PDB entry 2F67 | X-ray diffraction, 1.60 A resolution | chains A and B

== Chain A (and B) ==
Name: Nucleoside 2-deoxyribosyltransferase
Organism: Trypanosoma brucei
Notes: EC 2.4.2.6; chain B of this document is another copy of the same molecule, construct and numbering; everything in this record applies to it too
Reference sequence: Q57VC7 (Q57VC7_9TRYP); residues 9-161 here correspond to UniProt positions 1-153 (UniProt number = residue number - 8)
Chain sequence (161 residues; each row starts with the number of its first residue):
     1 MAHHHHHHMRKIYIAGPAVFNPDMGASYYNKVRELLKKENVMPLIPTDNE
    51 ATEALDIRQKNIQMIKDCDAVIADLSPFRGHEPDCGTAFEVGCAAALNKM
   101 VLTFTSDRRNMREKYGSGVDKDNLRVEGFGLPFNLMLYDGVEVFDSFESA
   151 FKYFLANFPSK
Disordered / not traced: 1-2, 161
Modified positions: Mse-1 (selenomethionine); Mse-9, Mse-24, Mse-42, Mse-64, Mse-100, Mse-111, Mse-136 (selenomethionine; parent Met)
Sequence notes: cloning artifact (1-2); expression tag (3-8); modified residue (9, 24, 42, 64, 100, 111, 136)
Small-molecule neighbours:
  - 12B (benzo[cd]indol-2(1h)-one), molecule 1: Val-19, Phe-20, Pro-46, Thr-47, Glu-50, Ile-57, Asn-61
  - 12B, molecule 2: Glu-127, Phe-129, Asn-134, Leu-135, Mse-136

== Interface between chain A and chain B ==
Residue-residue contacts - 99 pairs, chain A then chain B:
  Phe-20(A) / Leu-124(B)
  Phe-20(A) / Arg-125(B)  hydrogen bond (backbone-backbone)
  Phe-20(A) / Glu-127(B)
  Phe-20(A) / Asn-134(B)
  Asn-21(A) / Leu-124(B)
  Asn-21(A) / Arg-125(B)
  Pro-22(A) / Asn-123(B)
  Mse-24(A) / Arg-125(B)
  Thr-52(A) / Phe-129(B)
  Ala-54(A) / Phe-129(B)  hydrophobic
  Ala-54(A) / Leu-131(B)  hydrophobic
  Ala-54(A) / Leu-135(B)
  Leu-55(A) / Tyr-138(B)
  Leu-55(A) / Asp-139(B)
  Leu-55(A) / Gly-140(B)
  Ile-57(A) / Phe-129(B)  hydrophobic
  Ile-57(A) / Leu-135(B)  hydrophobic
  Arg-58(A) / Ala-95(B)
  Arg-58(A) / Leu-135(B)
  Arg-58(A) / Mse-136(B)  hydrogen bond (side chain-backbone)
  Arg-58(A) / Tyr-138(B)  hydrogen bond (side chain-backbone)
  Arg-58(A) / Asp-139(B)
  Asn-61(A) / Mse-136(B)
  Phe-78(A) / Leu-124(B)  hydrophobic
  Arg-79(A) / Glu-82(B)  salt bridge
  Arg-79(A) / Mse-111(B)
  Arg-79(A) / Tyr-115(B)
  Arg-79(A) / Asp-120(B)  salt bridge
  Arg-79(A) / Leu-124(B)  hydrogen bond (side chain-backbone)
  Arg-79(A) / Arg-125(B)  hydrogen bond (side chain-backbone)
  Arg-79(A) / Val-126(B)
  Glu-82(A) / Arg-79(B)  salt bridge
  Glu-82(A) / Cys-85(B)
  Pro-83(A) / Cys-85(B)  hydrogen bond (backbone-side chain)
  Asp-84(A) / Cys-85(B)
  Asp-84(A) / Asn-134(B)
  Cys-85(A) / Glu-82(B)
  Cys-85(A) / Pro-83(B)  hydrogen bond (side chain-backbone)
  Cys-85(A) / Asp-84(B)
  Cys-85(A) / Ala-88(B)
  Cys-85(A) / Asn-134(B)
  Cys-85(A) / Leu-137(B)  hydrophobic
  Gly-86(A) / Asn-134(B)
  Ala-88(A) / Cys-85(B)
  Ala-88(A) / Phe-89(B)
  Phe-89(A) / Ala-88(B)
  Phe-89(A) / Val-91(B)  hydrophobic
  Phe-89(A) / Gly-92(B)
  Phe-89(A) / Ala-95(B)  hydrophobic
  Phe-89(A) / Mse-136(B)
  Glu-90(A) / Mse-136(B)
  Val-91(A) / Phe-89(B)  hydrophobic
  Gly-92(A) / Phe-89(B)
  Gly-92(A) / Gly-92(B)
  Gly-92(A) / Cys-93(B)  hydrogen bond (backbone-side chain)
  Cys-93(A) / Gly-92(B)  hydrogen bond (side chain-backbone)
  Cys-93(A) / Cys-93(B)
  Cys-93(A) / Ala-96(B)
  Ala-95(A) / Arg-58(B)
  Ala-95(A) / Phe-89(B)  hydrophobic
  Ala-96(A) / Cys-93(B)
  Ala-96(A) / Ala-96(B)  hydrophobic
  Ala-96(A) / Leu-97(B)  hydrophobic
  Leu-97(A) / Ala-96(B)  hydrophobic
  Mse-111(A) / Arg-79(B)
  Tyr-115(A) / Arg-79(B)
  Asp-120(A) / Arg-79(B)  salt bridge
  Asn-123(A) / Pro-22(B)
  Leu-124(A) / Phe-20(B)
  Leu-124(A) / Asn-21(B)
  Leu-124(A) / Phe-78(B)  hydrophobic
  Leu-124(A) / Arg-79(B)  hydrogen bond (backbone-side chain)
  Arg-125(A) / Phe-20(B)  hydrogen bond (backbone-backbone)
  Arg-125(A) / Asn-21(B)
  Arg-125(A) / Mse-24(B)
  Arg-125(A) / Arg-79(B)  hydrogen bond (backbone-side chain)
  Val-126(A) / Arg-79(B)
  Glu-127(A) / Phe-20(B)
  Phe-129(A) / Thr-52(B)
  Phe-129(A) / Ile-57(B)  hydrophobic
  Leu-131(A) / Ala-54(B)  hydrophobic
  Asn-134(A) / Phe-20(B)
  Asn-134(A) / Asp-84(B)
  Asn-134(A) / Cys-85(B)
  Asn-134(A) / Gly-86(B)
  Leu-135(A) / Ala-54(B)
  Leu-135(A) / Ile-57(B)  hydrophobic
  Leu-135(A) / Arg-58(B)
  Mse-136(A) / Arg-58(B)  hydrogen bond (backbone-side chain)
  Mse-136(A) / Asn-61(B)
  Mse-136(A) / Phe-89(B)
  Mse-136(A) / Glu-90(B)
  Leu-137(A) / Cys-85(B)  hydrophobic
  Leu-137(A) / Phe-89(B)  hydrophobic
  Tyr-138(A) / Leu-55(B)
  Tyr-138(A) / Arg-58(B)  hydrogen bond (backbone-side chain)
  Asp-139(A) / Leu-55(B)
  Asp-139(A) / Arg-58(B)
  Gly-140(A) / Leu-55(B)
Other interface residues (no listed pair), chain A (46 interface residues in all): Val-19, Glu-50, Ile-62
Other interface residues (no listed pair), chain B (45 interface residues in all): Val-19, Ile-62

== Overview ==
46 residues of chain A face 45 of chain B across their interface, with 14 hydrogen bonds and 4 salt bridges.
Among the polar pairs are Arg-79(A)/Glu-82(B), Arg-79(A)/Asp-120(B) and Arg-58(A)/Mse-136(B). Ligands of chain
A: compound 12B.
Both chains are Nucleoside 2-deoxyribosyltransferase (Trypanosoma brucei). Entry 2F67 (Crystal structure of
Nucleoside 2-deoxyribosyltransferase from Trypanosoma brucei at 1.6 A resolution with BENZO[CD]INDOL-2(1H)-ONE
bound) was determined by X-ray diffraction together with 2F64, 2F2T and 2A0K from the same study.
